PDB entry 7ZBN | electron microscopy, 2.62 A resolution | chains B and D of the 8 polymer chains in the assembly

# Chain B (and D)
Molecule: Glycogen [starch] synthase, muscle
From: Homo sapiens
Notes: EC 2.4.1.11; chain D of this document is another copy of the same molecule, construct and numbering; everything in this record applies to it too
Reference sequence: P13807 (GYS1_HUMAN); numbering as in UniProt (aligned over 1-737)
Amino-acid sequence (737 residues; each row starts with the number of its first residue):
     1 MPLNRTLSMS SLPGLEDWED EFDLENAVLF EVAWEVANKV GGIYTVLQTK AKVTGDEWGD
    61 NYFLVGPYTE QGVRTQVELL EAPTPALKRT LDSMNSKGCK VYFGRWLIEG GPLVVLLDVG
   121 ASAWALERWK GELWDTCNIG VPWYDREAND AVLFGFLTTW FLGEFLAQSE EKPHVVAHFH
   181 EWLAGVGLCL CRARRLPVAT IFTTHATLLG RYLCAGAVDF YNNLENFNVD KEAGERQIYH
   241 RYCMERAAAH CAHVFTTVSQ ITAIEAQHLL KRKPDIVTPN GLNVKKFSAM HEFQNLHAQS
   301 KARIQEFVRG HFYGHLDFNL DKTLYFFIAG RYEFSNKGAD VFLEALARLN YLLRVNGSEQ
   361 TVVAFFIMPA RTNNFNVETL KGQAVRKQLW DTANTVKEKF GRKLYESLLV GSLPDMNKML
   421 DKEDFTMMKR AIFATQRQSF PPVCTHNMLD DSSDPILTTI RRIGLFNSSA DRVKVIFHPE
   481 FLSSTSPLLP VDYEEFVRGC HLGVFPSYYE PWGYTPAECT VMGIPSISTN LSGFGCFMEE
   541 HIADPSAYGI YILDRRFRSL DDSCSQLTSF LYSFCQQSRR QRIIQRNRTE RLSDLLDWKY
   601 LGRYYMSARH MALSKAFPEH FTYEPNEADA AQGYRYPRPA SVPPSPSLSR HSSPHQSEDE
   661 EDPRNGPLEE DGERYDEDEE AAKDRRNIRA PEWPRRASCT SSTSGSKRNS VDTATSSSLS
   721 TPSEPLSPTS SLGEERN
Unresolved in the structure: 1-12, 288-292, 626-629, 643-737
Modified residues: S641 (phosphoserine; SEP)
UniProt features mapped onto this chain:
  - binding site (UDP): K39, R331, T515
  - binding site (UDP-alpha-D-glucose): H205, R211, R331, E510, W512, G513
  - binding site (alpha-D-glucose 6-phosphate): H291, E292, Q294, H297, K301, H501, R582, R586
  - modified residue: S8 (Phosphoserine), S11 (Phosphoserine), S412 (Phosphoserine), S641 (Phosphoserine), S645 (Phosphoserine), S649 (Phosphoserine), S652 (Phosphoserine), S653 (Phosphoserine), S657 (Phosphoserine), S698 (Phosphoserine), T700 (Phosphothreonine), S710 (Phosphoserine), T721 (Phosphothreonine), S727 (Phosphoserine), S731 (Phosphoserine)
  - natural variant: G464 (G464S: In NIDDM)
What the authors report for this chain:
  - post-translational modification sites: S641

# Chain B / chain D interface
Pairs across the interface - 66 pairs, chain B then chain D:
  E306(B) - Y405(D)  hydrogen bond
  R309(B) - Y405(D)
  R309(B) - L409(D)
  L316(B) - L409(D)  hydrophobic
  L316(B) - V410(D)
  R386(B) - Y405(D)
  L389(B) - Y405(D)
  L389(B) - L408(D)
  L389(B) - L409(D)  hydrophobic
  W390(B) - Y405(D)
  T392(B) - L408(D)
  A393(B) - L404(D)  hydrophobic
  A393(B) - Y405(D)  hydrophobic
  V396(B) - F400(D)  hydrophobic
  V396(B) - L404(D)  hydrophobic
  K397(B) - K397(D)
  K397(B) - E398(D)  salt bridge
  K397(B) - F400(D)
  K397(B) - G401(D)
  E398(B) - K397(D)  salt bridge
  F400(B) - V396(D)  hydrophobic
  F400(B) - K397(D)
  F400(B) - F400(D)  hydrophobic
  F400(B) - L420(D)  hydrophobic
  G401(B) - K397(D)
  L404(B) - A393(D)  hydrophobic
  L404(B) - V396(D)  hydrophobic
  L404(B) - M428(D)  hydrophobic
  Y405(B) - E306(D)  hydrogen bond
  Y405(B) - R309(D)
  Y405(B) - R386(D)
  Y405(B) - L389(D)
  Y405(B) - W390(D)
  Y405(B) - A393(D)  hydrophobic
  L408(B) - L389(D)
  L408(B) - T392(D)
  L408(B) - M428(D)
  L408(B) - I432(D)  hydrophobic
  L408(B) - T435(D)  hydrogen bond (backbone-side chain)
  L409(B) - R309(D)
  L409(B) - L316(D)  hydrophobic
  L409(B) - L389(D)  hydrophobic
  L409(B) - T435(D)
  V410(B) - L316(D)
  G411(B) - I432(D)
  G411(B) - T435(D)
  S412(B) - I432(D)
  L413(B) - M428(D)  hydrophobic
  L413(B) - I432(D)  hydrophobic
  P414(B) - M428(D)  hydrophobic
  M416(B) - M416(D)  hydrophobic
  M416(B) - L420(D)  hydrophobic
  N417(B) - N417(D)
  L420(B) - F400(D)  hydrophobic
  L420(B) - M416(D)  hydrophobic
  M428(B) - L404(D)  hydrophobic
  M428(B) - L408(D)
  M428(B) - L413(D)  hydrophobic
  M428(B) - P414(D)  hydrophobic
  I432(B) - L408(D)  hydrophobic
  I432(B) - G411(D)
  I432(B) - S412(D)
  I432(B) - L413(D)  hydrophobic
  T435(B) - L408(D)  hydrogen bond (side chain-backbone)
  T435(B) - L409(D)
  T435(B) - G411(D)
Interface residues without a listed pair, chain B (33 interface residues in all): G314, F425, K429, A431, Q436
Interface residues without a listed pair, chain D (33 interface residues in all): G314, F425, K429, A431, Q436

# In short
Chain B and chain D each contribute 33 residues to their interface, with 4 hydrogen bonds and 2 salt bridges.
Polar pairs include K397(B)-E398(D), E306(B)-Y405(D) and L408(B)-T435(D). UniProt lists 3 UDP-binding
residues, 6 UDP-alpha-D-glucose-binding residues and 8 alpha-D-glucose 6-phosphate-binding residues on chain
B. The paper reports a modification site at S641(B).
Chain B and chain D are both Glycogen [starch] synthase, muscle (Homo sapiens); the structure, Cryo-EM
structure of the human GS-GN complex in the inhibited state, was determined by electron microscopy.
